Entry 9EUJ (electron microscopy, 4.00 A resolution); this record covers chains A and D of the 14 polymer chains in the assembly.

Chain A:
Protein: Baseplate wedge subunit
Organism: Staphylococcus phage 812
UniProt: A0A0U1UXD7 (A0A0U1UXD7_9CAUD); numbering as in UniProt (aligned over 1-234)
Chain sequence (234 residues; row label = number of the first residue in the row):
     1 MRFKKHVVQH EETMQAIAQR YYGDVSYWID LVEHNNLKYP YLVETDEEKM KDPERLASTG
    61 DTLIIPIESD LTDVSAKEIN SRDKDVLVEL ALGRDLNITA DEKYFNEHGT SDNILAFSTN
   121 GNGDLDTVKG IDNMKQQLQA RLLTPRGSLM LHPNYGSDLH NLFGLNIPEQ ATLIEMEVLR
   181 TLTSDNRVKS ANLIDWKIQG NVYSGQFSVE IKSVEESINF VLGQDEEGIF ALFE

Chain D:
Protein: TmpF
Organism: Staphylococcus phage 812
UniProt: A0A0U1WGD3 (A0A0U1WGD3_9CAUD); numbering as in UniProt (aligned over 1-1019)
Chain sequence (1019 residues; each row starts with the number of its first residue):
     1 MANFLKNLHP LLRRDRNKKD NQDPNFALID ALNEEMNQVE KDAIESKLQS SLKTSTSEYL
    61 DKFGDWFGVY RKTDEKDDVY RARIIKYLLL KRGTNNAIID AIKDYLGRDD IDVSVYEPFT
   121 NIFYTNKSHL NGEDHLMGYY YRFAVINVSI GDYFPVEIID VINEFKPAGV TLYVTYDGAS
   181 TIRGGAIIKW LDGLPKIETY QEFDRFTGYD DTFYGHINMN QSKDTDNSSS DIFKTNHSLI
   241 NSLDVLTGSS SVGRQYINYG YVTSYVYNPG MTSSVNQISA STEGRGQEVP TDYYMYTSTK
   301 NNNTVELSMQ TTSGVSYLYN NFNFRDYMSK YRPQVDLQSD EARRIVSDYI KELSIDYYLS
   361 AVIPPDESIE IKLQVYDFSI NRWLTVSINN LSFYEKNIGS NIGYIKDYLN SELNMFTRLE
   421 INAGKRDSVD IKVNYLDLMF YYYERGIYTI KPYKALIENY LDISRETYVE AFKIASLSNG
   481 DIITKTGFQP IGYLKLVGNY ENTIPSTINI VAKDTDNNPI ESNELDVYNT VENRNLLQSY
   541 KGVNTIAREI TSTKEFTVSG WAKEIYSTNY LSKVLKPGKV YTLSFDMEIT GNDPTLKSYS
   601 DNHGIYLYSN TKGIVVNGVK SMERTIGNKV SVTQTFTAPT ITDHRLLIYT GRYTSDGKAS
   661 TPPVFFNTVK ITELKLTEGS SKLEYSPAPE DKPNVIEKGI KFNNILTNIQ TLSINSDTIL
   721 KNVTLYYSYY GDSWVELKTL GNISTGETTE TNNLIDLYGL QTVDYSNINP MSKVSLRSIW
   781 NVKLGELNNQ EGSLSNMPND YFNAVWQDID KLSDIELGSM RMVKDTEGGV FDGATGEIIK
   841 ATLFNVGAYT DLDMLAYTLT NYTEPLTLGS SRLISELKEE LLTSESFNVD NRIKVIDSIY
   901 EELPNTSIIK NGFVEREVTG SKYLDYGLYE PIEDGTRYKL IVEGEFKDNI EFISLYNSNP
   961 NFNETFIYPS EIINGVAEKE FIAKPSTEDK PRLNTDVRIY IRPYDSTISK VRRVELRKV
Disordered / not traced: 1, 191-1019

How chain A and chain D interact:
Residue-residue contacts - 19 pairs, chain A then chain D:
  Asp101(A) - Lys19(D)  salt bridge
  Tyr104(A) - Arg13(D)
  Asp112(A) - Pro10(D)
  Asn113(A) - Pro10(D)
  Asn113(A) - Leu11(D)  hydrogen bond (backbone-backbone)
  Asn113(A) - Leu12(D)
  Asn113(A) - Arg13(D)
  Asn113(A) - Arg14(D)  hydrogen bond (side chain-backbone)
  Ile114(A) - Leu11(D)  hydrogen bond (backbone-backbone)
  Leu115(A) - Leu11(D)  hydrogen bond (backbone-backbone)
  Leu115(A) - Leu12(D)
  Leu115(A) - Arg13(D)  hydrogen bond (backbone-backbone)
  Ala116(A) - Arg13(D)
  Ala116(A) - Asn25(D)
  Phe117(A) - Asn25(D)
  Thr144(A) - His9(D)
  Thr144(A) - Leu11(D)
  Ser148(A) - Pro10(D)
  Leu149(A) - His9(D)
Interface residues without a listed pair, chain A (16 interface residues in all): Ile98, Ser111, Ala140, Leu143, Met150
Interface residues without a listed pair, chain D (9 interface residues in all): Asn7

Overview:
The interface between chain A and chain D involves 16 residues on one side and 9 on the other; the contacts
include 5 hydrogen bonds and 1 salt bridge. Among the polar pairs are Asp101(A)-Lys19(D), Asn113(A)-Arg14(D)
and Asn113(A)-Leu11(D).
Chain A is Baseplate wedge subunit and chain D is TmpF, both from Staphylococcus phage 812; the structure,
Cryo-EM structure of Staphylococcus aureus bacteriophage phi812 baseplate in the post-contraction state -
sheath initiator, wedge ..., was determined by electron microscopy.
